3FT4 - chains A and P of the 3 polymer chains in the assembly; structure by X-ray diffraction, 1.90 A resolution.

[Chain A]
Protein: HLA class I histocompatibility antigen, A-2 alpha chain
From: Homo sapiens
Reference sequence: P01892 (1A02_HUMAN); residues 1-275 here correspond to UniProt positions 25-299 (UniProt number = residue number + 24)
Amino-acid sequence (275 residues; each row starts with the number of its first residue):
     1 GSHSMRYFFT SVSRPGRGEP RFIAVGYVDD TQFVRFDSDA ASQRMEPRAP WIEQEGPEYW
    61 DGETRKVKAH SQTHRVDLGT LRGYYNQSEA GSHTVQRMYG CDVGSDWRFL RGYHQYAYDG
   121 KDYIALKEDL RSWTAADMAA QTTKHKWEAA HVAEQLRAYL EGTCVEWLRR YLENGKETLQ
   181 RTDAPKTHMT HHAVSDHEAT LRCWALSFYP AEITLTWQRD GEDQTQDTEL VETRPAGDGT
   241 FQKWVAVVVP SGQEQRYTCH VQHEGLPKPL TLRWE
Construct notes: engineered mutation Val245 (Ala269 in P01892)
Disulfides: Cys101-Cys164, Cys203-Cys259

[Chain P]
Protein: arginine variant HA-1 peptide
Amino-acid sequence (9 residues; each row starts with the number of its first residue):
     1 VLRDDLLEA

[Chain A / chain P interface]
Residue-residue contacts - 41 pairs, chain A then chain P:
  Met5(A) with Val1(P)
  Tyr7(A) with Val1(P), hydrogen bond (side chain-backbone); Leu2(P), hydrophobic
  Phe9(A) with Leu2(P), hydrophobic
  Met45(A) with Leu2(P), hydrophobic
  Tyr59(A) with Val1(P), hydrophobic
  Glu63(A) with Val1(P); Leu2(P), hydrogen bond (side chain-backbone)
  Arg65(A) with Asp4(P), salt bridge
  Lys66(A) with Val1(P); Leu2(P), hydrogen bond (side chain-backbone); Arg3(P); Asp4(P)
  Val67(A) with Leu2(P), hydrophobic
  His70(A) with Arg3(P); Leu6(P)
  Thr73(A) with Leu6(P), hydrogen bond (side chain-backbone); Leu7(P)
  Val76(A) with Glu8(P)
  Asp77(A) with Glu8(P); Ala9(P), hydrogen bond (side chain-backbone)
  Thr80(A) with Ala9(P)
  Tyr84(A) with Ala9(P)
  Arg97(A) with Leu6(P)
  Tyr99(A) with Leu2(P); Arg3(P), hydrogen bond (side chain-backbone)
  Thr143(A) with Ala9(P), hydrogen bond (side chain-backbone)
  Lys146(A) with Glu8(P), hydrogen bond (side chain-backbone); Ala9(P), hydrogen bond (side chain-backbone)
  Trp147(A) with Leu7(P); Glu8(P), hydrogen bond (side chain-backbone); Ala9(P)
  Ala150(A) with Leu7(P), hydrophobic
  Val152(A) with Leu7(P), hydrophobic
  Gln155(A) with Arg3(P)
  Leu156(A) with Arg3(P)
  Tyr159(A) with Val1(P), hydrogen bond (side chain-backbone); Leu2(P); Arg3(P)
  Trp167(A) with Val1(P), hydrophobic
  Tyr171(A) with Val1(P), hydrogen bond (side chain-backbone)
Interface residues without a listed pair, chain A (31 interface residues in all): His74, His114, Tyr116, Thr163

[Summary]
31 residues of chain A and 8 residues of chain P are in contact; the contacts include 12 hydrogen bonds and 1
salt bridge. Among the polar pairs are Arg65(A)-Asp4(P), Tyr7(A)-Val1(P) and Glu63(A)-Leu2(P).
Here chain A is HLA class I histocompatibility antigen, A-2 alpha chain (Homo sapiens) and chain P is arginine
variant HA-1 peptide. Entry 3FT4 (Crystal Structure of the minor histocompatibility peptide HA-1Arg in complex
with HLA-A2) was determined by X-ray diffraction together with 3FT2 and 3FT3 from the same study.
